Entry 6DG5 (X-ray diffraction, 2.52 A resolution); this record covers chains B and C of the 3 polymer chains in the assembly.

[Chain B]
Name: Interleukin-2 receptor subunit beta
Source organism: Mus musculus
UniProt: P16297 (IL2RB_MOUSE); residue numbers follow UniProt; this construct covers 27-235
Chain sequence (209 residues; row label = number of the first residue in the row):
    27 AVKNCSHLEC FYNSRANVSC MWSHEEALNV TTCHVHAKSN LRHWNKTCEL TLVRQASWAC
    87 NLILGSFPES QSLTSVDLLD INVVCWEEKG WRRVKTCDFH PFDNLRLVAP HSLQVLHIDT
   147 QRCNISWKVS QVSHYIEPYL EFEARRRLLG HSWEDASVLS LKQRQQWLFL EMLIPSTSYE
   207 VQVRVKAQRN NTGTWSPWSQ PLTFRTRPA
Disordered / not traced: 51-53
Cystine bridges: C31-C123, C36-C46, C59-C111, C74-C86
Covalently attached groups: glycan linked to N43; N-acetylglucosamine (NAG) linked to N150
UniProt features mapped onto this chain:
  - motif: W221 to S225 (WSXWS motif)
  - glycosylation (N-linked (GlcNAc...) asparagine): N30, N43, N55, N71, N150, N216

[Chain C]
Name: Cytokine receptor common subunit gamma
Source organism: Mus musculus
UniProt: P34902 (IL2RG_MOUSE); residue numbers follow UniProt; this construct covers 56-254
Chain sequence (199 residues; row label = number of the first residue in the row):
    56 PLPEVQCFVF NIEYMNCTWN SSSEPQATNL TLHYRYKVSD NNTFQECSHY LFSKEITSGC
   116 QIQKEDIQLY QTFVVQLQDP QKPQRRAVQK LNLQNLVIPR APENLTLSNL SESQLELRWK
   176 SRHIKERCLQ YLVQYRSNRD RSWTELIVNH EPRFSLPSVD ELKRYTFRVR SRYNPICGSS
   236 QQWSKWSQPV HWGSHTVEE
Disordered / not traced: 249-254
Cystine bridges: C62-C72, C102-C115, C183-C232
Covalently attached groups: N-acetylglucosamine (NAG) linked to N71, N84
UniProt features mapped onto this chain:
  - motif: W238 to S242 (WSXWS motif)
  - glycosylation (N-linked (GlcNAc...) asparagine): N71, N75, N84, N96, N159, N164

[Chain B / chain C interface]
Residue-residue contacts (30; chain B residue first):
  R148(B) - R194(C)
  R148(B) - R196(C)
  P164(B) - N204(C)
  Y165(B) - H205(C)
  E167(B) - R208(C)  salt bridge
  V184(B) - Q169(C)
  L185(B) - Q169(C)
  L185(B) - P212(C)
  S186(B) - Q169(C)  hydrogen bond (backbone-side chain)
  S186(B) - S210(C)
  L187(B) - P212(C)  hydrophobic
  K188(B) - L165(C)
  K188(B) - E171(C)  salt bridge
  K188(B) - R208(C)
  K188(B) - S210(C)  hydrogen bond (backbone-side chain)
  Q189(B) - L201(C)
  Q189(B) - V203(C)
  Q189(B) - F209(C)
  Q189(B) - S210(C)  hydrogen bond (side chain-backbone)
  Q191(B) - L201(C)
  Q191(B) - S210(C)
  W193(B) - Y190(C)
  F195(B) - S213(C)
  L196(B) - S213(C)
  E197(B) - S213(C)  hydrogen bond (backbone-side chain)
  E197(B) - V214(C)
  E197(B) - D215(C)
  M198(B) - V214(C)
  M198(B) - D215(C)
  M198(B) - E216(C)
Also at the interface, not in a pair above, chain B (19 interface residues in all): S183, R190, L194
Also at the interface, not in a pair above, chain C (21 interface residues in all): S168, I202, Y220

[Overview]
The interface between chain B and chain C involves 19 residues on one side and 21 on the other; the contacts
include 4 hydrogen bonds and 2 salt bridges. Polar pairs include E167(B)-R208(C), K188(B)-E171(C) and
S186(B)-Q169(C). Covalently linked N-acetylglucosamine: at N150(B).
Chain B is Interleukin-2 receptor subunit beta and chain C is Cytokine receptor common subunit gamma, both
from Mus musculus; the structure, Structure of a de novo designed Interleukin-2/Interleukin-15 mimetic complex
with IL-2Rb and IL-2Rg, was determined by X-ray diffraction, deposited together with 6DG6.
